Entry 6BD2 (X-ray diffraction, 2.90 A resolution); this record covers chains B and C of the 3 polymer chains in the assembly.

[Chain B]
Protein: 14-3-3 protein theta
Source organism: Homo sapiens
Reference sequence: P27348 (1433T_HUMAN); residues 1-245 here = UniProt positions 1-245
Chain sequence (245 residues; numbered 1 to 245; the number before each row is that of its first residue):
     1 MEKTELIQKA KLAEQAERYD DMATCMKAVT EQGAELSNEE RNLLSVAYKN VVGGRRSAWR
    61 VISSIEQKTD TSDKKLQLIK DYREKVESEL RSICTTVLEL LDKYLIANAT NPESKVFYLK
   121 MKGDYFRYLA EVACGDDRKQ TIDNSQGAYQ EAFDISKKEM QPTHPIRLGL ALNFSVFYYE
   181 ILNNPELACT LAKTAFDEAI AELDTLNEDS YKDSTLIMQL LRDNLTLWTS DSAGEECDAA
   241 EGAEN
Disordered / not traced: 231-245
Swiss-Prot annotation at these positions:
  - site (Interaction with phosphoserine on interacting protein): Arg-56, Arg-127
  - modified residue: Met-1 (N-acetylmethionine), Lys-3 (N6-acetyllysine), Lys-49 (N6-acetyllysine), Lys-68 (N6-acetyllysine), Tyr-82 (3'-nitrotyrosine), Ser-92 (Phosphoserine), Tyr-104 (3'-nitrotyrosine), Lys-115 (N6-acetyllysine), Ser-232 (Phosphoserine)
  - cross-link: Lys-49 (Glycyl lysine isopeptide (Lys-Gly) (interchain with G-Cter in SUMO2))

[Chain C]
Protein: Insulin receptor substrate protein of 53 kDa, peptide (IRSp53)
Reference sequence: Q9UQB8 (BAIP2_HUMAN), isoform Q9UQB8-2; residues 335-372 here = UniProt positions 335-372
Chain sequence (38 residues; numbered 335 to 372; the number before each row is that of its first residue):
   335 DSYSNTLPVR KSVTPKNSYA TTENKTLPRS SSMAAGLE
Disordered / not traced: 335, 345-361, 370-372
Modified / non-standard residues: Thr-340 (phosphothreonine; TPO); Ser-366 (phosphoserine; SEP)
Swiss-Prot annotation at these positions:
  - modified residue: Ser-336 (Phosphoserine), Thr-340 (Phosphothreonine), Ser-346 (Phosphoserine), Thr-360 (Phosphothreonine), Ser-366 (Phosphoserine)
From the paper describing this entry:
  - mutagenesis - T340A, S366A: decreased binding to 14-3-3

[Interface between chain B and chain C]
Pairs across the interface - 23 pairs, chain B then chain C:
  Asn-42(B) / Ala-369(C)
  Lys-49(B) / Ser-366(C)
  Lys-49(B) / Met-367(C)  hydrogen bond (side chain-backbone)
  Arg-56(B) / Ser-366(C)
  Arg-60(B) / Arg-363(C)
  Lys-120(B) / Met-367(C)  hydrogen bond
  Arg-127(B) / Ser-366(C)
  Tyr-128(B) / Ser-366(C)
  Pro-165(B) / Met-367(C)
  Leu-172(B) / Ser-365(C)
  Leu-172(B) / Ser-366(C)
  Leu-172(B) / Met-367(C)
  Asn-173(B) / Ser-366(C)
  Asn-173(B) / Met-367(C)  hydrogen bond (side chain-backbone)
  Val-176(B) / Ser-364(C)
  Val-176(B) / Ser-365(C)
  Tyr-179(B) / Ser-364(C)
  Glu-180(B) / Ser-364(C)
  Ile-217(B) / Met-367(C)  hydrophobic
  Asn-224(B) / Ser-364(C)
  Asn-224(B) / Ser-365(C)  hydrogen bond (side chain-backbone)
  Leu-227(B) / Arg-363(C)
  Trp-228(B) / Ser-364(C)  hydrogen bond
Also at the interface, not in a pair above, chain B (21 interface residues in all): Val-46, Asp-124, Gly-169, Leu-220
Also at the interface, not in a pair above, chain C (8 interface residues in all): Pro-362, Ala-368
Interface features reported in the paper:
  - interface residues, chain B: Lys-49(B), Arg-56(B), Arg-127(B), Tyr-128(B)

[Summary]
Chain B and chain C form an interface of 21 and 8 residues respectively; the contacts include 5 hydrogen
bonds. Polar pairs include Lys-49(B)/Met-367(C), Lys-120(B)/Met-367(C) and Asn-173(B)/Met-367(C). From the
paper: T340A and S366A of chain C reduce binding to 14-3-3; interface residues Lys-49(B), Arg-56(B) and
Arg-127(B) among others.
Chain B is 14-3-3 protein theta (Homo sapiens) and chain C is Insulin receptor substrate protein of 53 kDa,
peptide (IRSp53); the structure, Complex of 14-3-3 theta with an IRSp53 peptide doubly-phosphorylated at T340
and S366, was determined by X-ray diffraction, deposited together with 6BQT, 6BCR, 6BCY and 6BD1.
